3JC5 - chains D and A of the 11 polymer chains in the assembly; structure by electron microscopy, 4.70 A resolution (low resolution: residue-level contacts below are approximate; hydrogen-bond / salt-bridge calls are withheld).

[Chain D]
Molecule: DNA replication complex GINS protein SLD5
From: Saccharomyces cerevisiae
UniProtKB: Q03406 (SLD5_YEAST); numbering as in UniProt (aligned over 1-294)
Chain sequence (294 residues; each row starts with the number of its first residue):
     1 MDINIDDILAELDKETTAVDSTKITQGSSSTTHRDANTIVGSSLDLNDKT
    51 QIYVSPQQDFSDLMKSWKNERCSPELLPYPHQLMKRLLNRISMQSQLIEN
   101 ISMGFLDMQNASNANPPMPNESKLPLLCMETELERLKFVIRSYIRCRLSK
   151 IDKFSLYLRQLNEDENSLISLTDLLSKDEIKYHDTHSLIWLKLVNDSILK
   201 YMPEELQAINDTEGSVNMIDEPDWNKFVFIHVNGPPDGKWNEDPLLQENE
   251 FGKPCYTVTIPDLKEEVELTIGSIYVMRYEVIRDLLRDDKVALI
Not modelled in the structure: 1-53, 111-120, 239-247, 294
UniProt features mapped onto this chain:
  - mutagenesis: Ser-21 (S21P: In sld5-8; temperature-sensitive mutant; in association with P-66. Defective in DNA replication), Ser-66 (S66P: In sld5-8; temperature-sensitive mutant; in association with P-21. Defective in DNA replication), Trp-67 (W67R: In sld5-12; temperature-sensitive mutant. Defective in DNA replication), Lys-150 (K150E: In sld5-2; temperature-sensitive mutant. Defective in DNA replication), Leu-293 (L293P: In sld5-13; temperature-sensitive mutant. Defective in DNA replication)

[Chain A]
Molecule: DNA replication complex GINS protein PSF1
From: Saccharomyces cerevisiae
UniProtKB: Q12488 (PSF1_YEAST); numbering as in UniProt (aligned over 1-208)
Chain sequence (208 residues; each row starts with the number of its first residue):
     1 MYGDLGNKLVLEAKRTKQLYARSNQDVNLPMYHEDIIRNILKEVSNLRKN
    51 TEYLKEQQQLGMLDDKVAKCQYFVTLLCMERNKRCLLAYQRLRTDILDSM
   101 AWNNNGLDLMSSITFSQQDTNNLSHQEQEYLKEYCDLITDLKSGDLVDID
   151 LSGSLVPPSDAFIDVRVLKDAGEIQTEYGVFNLIKDSQFFVQQSDVERLI
   201 QQGYLQLI
Sequence notes: conflict Ala-161 (Val in Q12488), Gln-192 (Arg in Q12488), Leu-207 (Lys in Q12488)
UniProt features mapped onto this chain:
  - mutagenesis: Arg-84 (R84G: In PSF1-1; temperature-sensitive mutant. Defective in DNA replication. Impaired chromatin binding of CDC45)

[Chain D / chain A interface]
Contacting residue pairs (62; chain D residue first):
  Leu-88(D) with Asp-145(A); Leu-146(A)
  Ile-91(D) with Val-147(A)
  Leu-127(D) with Phe-162(A)
  Glu-130(D) with Ser-194(A)
  Thr-131(D) with Ala-161(A)
  Glu-134(D) with Pro-158(A); Ala-161(A); Ser-194(A)
  Lys-137(D) with Val-147(A); Asp-148(A)
  Phe-138(D) with Ser-154(A); Leu-155(A); Pro-157(A)
  Ile-140(D) with Val-147(A)
  Arg-141(D) with Asp-148(A); Ile-149(A); Asp-150(A); Gly-153(A); Ser-154(A)
  Arg-145(D) with Trp-102(A); Asn-103(A); Leu-151(A); Leu-155(A)
  Asp-152(D) with Arg-91(A)
  Lys-153(D) with Arg-91(A)
  Tyr-182(D) with Trp-102(A); Tyr-134(A); Leu-137(A); Leu-141(A)
  Thr-185(D) with Leu-137(A)
  His-186(D) with Asp-98(A); Tyr-130(A); Tyr-134(A); Leu-137(A)
  Ile-189(D) with Tyr-130(A); Glu-133(A); Leu-137(A)
  Trp-190(D) with Arg-91(A); Thr-94(A); Tyr-130(A)
  Leu-193(D) with Thr-94(A); Gln-126(A); Glu-127(A); Tyr-130(A)
  Val-194(D) with Leu-87(A)
  Asp-196(D) with Gln-126(A)
  Ser-197(D) with Gln-126(A); Glu-127(A)
  Ile-198(D) with Leu-86(A); Leu-87(A)
  Tyr-201(D) with Leu-41(A); Ser-45(A)
  Pro-203(D) with Met-79(A)
  Glu-205(D) with Leu-76(A)
  Leu-206(D) with Glu-80(A); Lys-83(A)
  Thr-212(D) with Glu-80(A)
  Gly-214(D) with Glu-80(A)
  Ser-215(D) with Arg-84(A)
  Val-216(D) with Arg-84(A)
  Asn-217(D) with Arg-84(A)
Interface residues without a listed pair, chain D (37 interface residues in all): Arg-135, Leu-148, Asp-178, Leu-199, Ile-209
Interface residues without a listed pair, chain A (45 interface residues in all): Arg-48, Gln-90, Glu-129, Ile-138, Gly-144, Ser-152, Val-156, Asp-160, Gln-193

[In short]
The interface between chain D and chain A involves 37 residues on one side and 45 on the other. UniProt lists
5 mutagenesis sites on chain D; one mutagenesis site on chain A.
Here chain D is DNA replication complex GINS protein SLD5 and chain A is DNA replication complex GINS protein
PSF1, both from Saccharomyces cerevisiae. Entry 3JC5 (Structure of the eukaryotic replicative CMG helicase and
pumpjack motion) was determined by electron microscopy, deposited together with 3JC6 and 3JC7.
